PDB entry 3NFK | X-ray diffraction, 1.43 A resolution | chains A and C

[Chain A]
Molecule: Tyrosine-protein phosphatase non-receptor type 4
From: Homo sapiens
Notes: fragment: PDZ domain
Reference sequence: P29074 (PTN4_HUMAN); residue numbers follow UniProt; this construct covers 499-604
Chain sequence (107 residues; each row starts with the number of its first residue):
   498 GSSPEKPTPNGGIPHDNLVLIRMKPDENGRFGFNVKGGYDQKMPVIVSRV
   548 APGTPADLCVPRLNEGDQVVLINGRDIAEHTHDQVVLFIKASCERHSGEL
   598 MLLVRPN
Unresolved in the structure: 498-512
Construct notes: expression tag (498)

[Chain C]
Molecule: Glycoprotein G
Reference sequence: P03524 (VGLG_RABVE); residues 1-13 here correspond to UniProt positions 512-524 (UniProt number = residue number + 511)
Chain sequence (13 residues; row label = number of the first residue in the row):
     1 SWESHKSGGETRL

[How chain A and chain C interact]
Residue-residue contacts (30; chain A residue first):
  R527(A) with L13(C)
  F528(A) with L13(C), hydrogen bond (backbone-backbone)
  G529(A) with L13(C), hydrogen bond (backbone-backbone)
  F530(A) with R12(C); L13(C), hydrogen bond (backbone-backbone)
  N531(A) with E10(C), hydrogen bond; T11(C); R12(C)
  V532(A) with G9(C); E10(C); T11(C), hydrogen bond (backbone-backbone); L13(C), hydrophobic
  K533(A) with G9(C); E10(C)
  Q538(A) with G9(C), hydrogen bond (side chain-backbone)
  S545(A) with E10(C), hydrogen bond
  H579(A) with K6(C); G9(C); T11(C), hydrogen bond
  D580(A) with S1(C), hydrogen bond; W2(C), hydrogen bond (backbone-side chain); K6(C), salt bridge
  V583(A) with S1(C); T11(C); L13(C), hydrophobic
  L584(A) with W2(C), hydrophobic
  I586(A) with L13(C), hydrophobic
  K587(A) with W2(C), hydrogen bond (side chain-backbone); E3(C); S4(C), hydrogen bond
Other interface residues (no listed pair), chain A (18 interface residues in all): G526, G534, R546

[Summary]
18 residues of chain A and 10 residues of chain C are in contact, with 12 hydrogen bonds and 1 salt bridge.
Polar pairs include D580(A)-K6(C), F528(A)-L13(C) and N531(A)-E10(C).
Chain A is Tyrosine-protein phosphatase non-receptor type 4 (Homo sapiens) and chain C is Glycoprotein G; the
structure, Crystal structure of the PTPN4 PDZ domain complexed with the C-terminus of a rabies virus G ...,
was determined by X-ray diffraction, deposited together with 3NFL.
